Entry 6BKF (X-ray diffraction, 3.25 A resolution); this record covers chains A and P of the 4 polymer chains in the assembly.

[Chain A]
Molecule: DNA ligase 4
Source organism: Homo sapiens
Notes: EC 6.5.1.1
UniProtKB: P49917 (DNLI4_HUMAN); numbering as in UniProt (aligned over 1-620)
Chain sequence (621 residues; each row starts with the number of its first residue; numbering starts at 0):
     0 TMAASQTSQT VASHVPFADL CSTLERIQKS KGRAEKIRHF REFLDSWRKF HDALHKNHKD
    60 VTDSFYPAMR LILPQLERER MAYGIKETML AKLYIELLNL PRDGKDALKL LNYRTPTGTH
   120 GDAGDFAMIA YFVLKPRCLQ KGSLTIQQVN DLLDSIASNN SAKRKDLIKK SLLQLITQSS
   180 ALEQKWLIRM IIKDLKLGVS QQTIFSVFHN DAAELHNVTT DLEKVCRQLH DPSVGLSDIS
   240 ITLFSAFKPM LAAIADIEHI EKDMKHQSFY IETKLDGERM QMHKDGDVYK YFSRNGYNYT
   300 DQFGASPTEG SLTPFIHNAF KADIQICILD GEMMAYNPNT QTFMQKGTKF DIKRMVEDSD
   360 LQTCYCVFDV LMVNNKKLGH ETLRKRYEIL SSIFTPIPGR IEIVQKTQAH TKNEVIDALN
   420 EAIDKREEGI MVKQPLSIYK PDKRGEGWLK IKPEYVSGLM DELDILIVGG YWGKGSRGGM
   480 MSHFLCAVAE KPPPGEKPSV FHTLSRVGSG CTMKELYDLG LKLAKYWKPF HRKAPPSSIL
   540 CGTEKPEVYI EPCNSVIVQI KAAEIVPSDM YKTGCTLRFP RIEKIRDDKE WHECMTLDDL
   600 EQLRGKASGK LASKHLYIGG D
Unresolved in the structure: 0-8, 56-58, 114-123, 345-359, 474-475, 493-495, 604-620
Differences from the reference sequence: expression tag (0)
UniProt features mapped onto this chain:
  - region: Leu610 to Asp620 (Required for catalytic activity)
  - active site: Lys273 (N6-AMP-lysine intermediate)
  - binding site (ATP): Glu271, Thr272, Lys273, Leu274, Arg278, Glu331, Lys345, Phe367, Glu427, Lys432, Lys449, Lys451
  - binding site (Mg(2+)): Glu331, Glu427
  - natural variant: Arg278 (R278H: In LIG4S and leukemia), Gln433 (deletion: In RSSCID), Gly469 (G469E: In LIG4S)
Covalently attached groups: adenosine monophosphate (AMP) linked to Lys273
Small-molecule neighbours: adenosine monophosphate (AMP): Ala251, Glu271, Thr272, Leu274, Arg278, Glu331, Phe367, Glu427, Met430, Lys432, Trp447, Lys449, Lys451
Reported in the primary citation:
  - binding site for adenosine monophosphate: Lys273, Arg278, Phe367, Met430
  - catalytic residues: Lys273
  - binding site for the 7-nt DNA strand: Arg293, Arg443, Lys449, Lys451
  - conformationally variable residues (order/disorder transition): Lys345 to Ser358
  - mutagenesis - R113A, R577A, F578A: unchanged catalytic activity
  - mutagenesis - R113A/E546A, E546A: decreased catalytic activity
  - mutagenesis - K273A, D275A, D275A/R577A, R293A, E331A, E427A, R443A, K449A, K451A: abolished catalytic activity
  - mutagenesis - K273A: unchanged catalytic activity on pre-adenylated substrates
  - mutagenesis - R443A, K449A, K451A: increased catalytic activity on pre-adenylated
  - catalytic residues: Asp275, Glu331, Glu427 (proposed by the authors, not directly observed)
  - disease-associated variants - T9I: decreased stability (proposed by the authors, not directly observed)
  - disease-associated variants - W447C (citing earlier work)

[Chain P]
Molecule: 11-nt DNA strand
Sequence (11 nucleotides; numbered 1 to 11; the number before each row is that of its first residue):
     1 GCTGATGCGT C

[Chain A / chain P interface]
Pairs across the interface (23):
  Ala81(A) - DC8(P)  phosphate contact
  Tyr82(A) - DC8(P)  phosphate contact
  Gly83(A) - DG7(P)  phosphate contact
  Gly83(A) - DC8(P)  hydrogen bond to the phosphate
  Ile84(A) - DG7(P)  hydrogen bond to the phosphate
  Ile84(A) - DC8(P)  hydrogen bond to the phosphate
  Lys85(A) - DG7(P)  phosphate contact
  Lys85(A) - DC8(P)  phosphate contact
  Thr87(A) - DT6(P)  phosphate contact
  Thr87(A) - DG7(P)  hydrogen bond to the phosphate
  Met88(A) - DT6(P)  phosphate contact
  Met88(A) - DG7(P)  hydrogen bond to the phosphate
  Gly276(A) - DC11(P)  sugar contact
  Glu277(A) - DT10(P)  sugar contact
  Glu277(A) - DC11(P)  phosphate contact
  Arg278(A) - DC11(P)  hydrogen bond to the phosphate
  Ser292(A) - DT10(P)  hydrogen bond to the phosphate
  Arg293(A) - DC11(P)  salt bridge to the phosphate
  Asn294(A) - DT10(P)  hydrogen bond to the phosphate
  Tyr296(A) - DG9(P)  phosphate contact
  Tyr296(A) - DT10(P)  phosphate contact
  Tyr298(A) - DG9(P)  hydrogen bond to the phosphate
  Tyr298(A) - DT10(P)  sugar contact
Also at the interface, not in a pair above, chain A (17 interface residues in all): Glu86, Glu331

[In short]
17 residues of chain A face 6 of chain P across their interface, with 9 hydrogen bonds and 1 salt bridge.
Polar pairs include Gly83(A)-DC8(P), Ile84(A)-DG7(P) and Ile84(A)-DC8(P). From the paper: catalytic residues
Lys273(A), Asp275(A) and Glu331(A) among others; K273A, D275A and D275A/R577A of chain A, among others,
abolish catalytic activity; 15 substitutions were tested in all.
Here chain A is DNA ligase 4 (Homo sapiens) and chain P is an 11-nt DNA strand. Entry 6BKF (Lysyl-adenylate
form of human LigIV catalytic domain with bound DNA substrate in open conformation) was determined by X-ray
diffraction (same publication as 6BKG).
